Entry 1J86 (X-ray diffraction, 3.20 A resolution); this record covers chain A.

[Chain A]
Molecule: High affinity immunoglobulin epsilon receptor alpha-subunit
From: Homo sapiens
Notes: fragment: extracellular fragment
Reference sequence: P12319 (FCEA_HUMAN); residues 1-176 here correspond to UniProt positions 26-201 (UniProt number = residue number + 25)
Chain sequence (176 residues; each row starts with the number of its first residue):
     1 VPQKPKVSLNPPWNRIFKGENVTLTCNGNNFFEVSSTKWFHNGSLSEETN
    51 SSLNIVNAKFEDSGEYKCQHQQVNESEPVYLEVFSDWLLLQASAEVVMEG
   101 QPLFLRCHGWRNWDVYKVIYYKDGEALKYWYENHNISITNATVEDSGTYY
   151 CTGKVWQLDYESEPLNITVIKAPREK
Unresolved in the structure: 175-176
Disulfides: Cys26-Cys68, Cys107-Cys151
Covalent attachments: N-acetylglucosamine (NAG) linked to Asn21, Asn140, Asn166; glycan linked to Asn42, Asn74
UniProt features mapped onto this chain:
  - glycosylation (N-linked (GlcNAc...) asparagine): Asn21, Asn42, Asn50, Asn74, Asn135, Asn140, Asn166

[Overview]
Covalently linked N-acetylglucosamine: at Asn21, Asn140 and Asn166.
Chain A is High affinity immunoglobulin epsilon receptor alpha-subunit (Homo sapiens); the structure, Human
high affinity FC receptor fc(epsilon)ri(alpha), monoclinic crystal form 2, was determined by X-ray diffraction
(same publication as 1J87, 1J88 and 1J89).
